Entry 8DZ4 (electron microscopy, 3.20 A resolution); this record covers chains I and E of the 23 polymer chains in the assembly.

Chain I:
Protein: Circumsporozoite protein
Source organism: Plasmodium falciparum
Amino-acid sequence (278 residues; numbered -76 to 201; the number before each row is that of its first residue; numbers below 1 keep their minus sign (Tyr-76 is residue -76)):
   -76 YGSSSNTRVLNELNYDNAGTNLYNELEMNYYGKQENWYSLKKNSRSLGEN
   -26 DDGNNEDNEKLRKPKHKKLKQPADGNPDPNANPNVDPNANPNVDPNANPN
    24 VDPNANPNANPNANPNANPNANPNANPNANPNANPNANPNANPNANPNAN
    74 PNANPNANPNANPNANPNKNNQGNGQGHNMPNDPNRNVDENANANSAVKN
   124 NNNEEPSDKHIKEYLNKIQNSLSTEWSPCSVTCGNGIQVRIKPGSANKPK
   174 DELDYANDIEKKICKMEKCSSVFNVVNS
Unresolved in the structure: -76 to 0, 89-201

Chain E:
Protein: 356 Fab heavy chain
Source organism: Homo sapiens
Notes: antibody fragment or engineered binder
Amino-acid sequence (228 residues; each row starts with the number of its first residue; a row labelled like 82A-82C holds insertion residues (82A, then the next letters in order)):
     1 QVQLVESGGGVVQPGRSLRLSCAASGFTFRNFGMHWVRQTPGKGLEWVAV
    51 IW
   52A H
    53 DGSNKFYADSVEGRFTISRDNSKNMIYLQM
82A-82C NSL
    83 RVEDTAIYYCARDSLFYD
100A-100G HDNSGYY
   101 GYWGQGTLVTVSSASTKGPSVFPLAPSSKSTSGGTAALGCLVKDYFPEPV
   151 TVSWNSGALTSGVHTFPAVLQSSGLYSLSSVVTVPSSSLGTQTYICNVNH
   201 KPSNTKVDKKVEPKSCD
Unresolved in the structure: 114-217
Cystine bridges: Cys22-Cys92

Interface between chain I and chain E:
Contacting residue pairs (26):
  Val16(I) with Phe58(E), hydrophobic
  Asp17(I) with Phe58(E)
  Pro18(I) with Trp52(E); Phe58(E), hydrophobic
  Ala20(I) with Trp52(E)
  Asn21(I) with Trp52(E); Asp100(E), hydrogen bond (side chain-backbone); His100A(E), hydrogen bond (side chain-backbone); Ser100D(E), hydrogen bond
  Pro22(I) with Trp52(E), hydrophobic; His52A(E), hydrogen bond (backbone-side chain); Asp95(E); Ser100D(E)
  Asn23(I) with Asn31(E); Phe32(E); Gly33(E), hydrogen bond (side chain-backbone); His52A(E); Asp95(E); Ser96(E); Tyr99(E); Ser100D(E)
  Val24(I) with Asn31(E), hydrogen bond (backbone-backbone); His52A(E), hydrogen bond (backbone-side chain); Tyr99(E)
  Asp25(I) with Tyr99(E), hydrogen bond
  Pro26(I) with Tyr99(E)
Other interface residues (no listed pair), chain I (11 interface residues in all): Asn27
Other interface residues (no listed pair), chain E (16 interface residues in all): Arg30, Ile51, Asn56, Asn100C

Overview:
Chain I and chain E form an interface of 11 and 16 residues respectively; the contacts include 8 hydrogen
bonds. Polar pairs include Asn21(I)-Asp100(E), Asn21(I)-Ser100D(E) and Asn21(I)-His100A(E).
Here chain I is Circumsporozoite protein (Plasmodium falciparum) and chain E is 356 Fab heavy chain (Homo
sapiens). Entry 8DZ4 (Cryo-EM structure of 356 Fab in complex with recombinant shortened Plasmodium falciparum
circumsporozoite protein (rsCSP)) was determined by electron microscopy together with 8DYW, 8DYX, 8DYY and
8EKF from the same study.
